Entry 3EN6 (X-ray diffraction, 2.39 A resolution); this record covers chain A.

# Chain A
Molecule: Proto-oncogene tyrosine-protein kinase Src
Organism: Gallus gallus
Notes: EC 2.7.10.2; fragment: kinase domain
Reference sequence: P00523 (SRC_CHICK); residue numbers follow UniProt; this construct covers 251-533
Amino-acid sequence (286 residues; each row starts with the number of its first residue):
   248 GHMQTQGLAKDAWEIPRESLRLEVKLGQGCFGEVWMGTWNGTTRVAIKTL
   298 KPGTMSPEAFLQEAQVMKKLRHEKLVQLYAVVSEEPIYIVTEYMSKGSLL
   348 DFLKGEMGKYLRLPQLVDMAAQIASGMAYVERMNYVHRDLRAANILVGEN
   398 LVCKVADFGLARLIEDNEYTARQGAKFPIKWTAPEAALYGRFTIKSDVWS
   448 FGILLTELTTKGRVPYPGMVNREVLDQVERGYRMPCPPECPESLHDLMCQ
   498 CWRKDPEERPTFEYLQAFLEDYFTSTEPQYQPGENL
Not modelled in the structure: 248-259, 276-278, 298-311, 404-424
Differences from the reference sequence: expression tag (248-250)
UniProt features mapped onto this chain:
  - active site: Asp386 (Proton acceptor)
  - binding site (ATP): Leu273 to Val281, Lys295
  - modified residue: Tyr416 (Phosphotyrosine), Tyr436 (Phosphotyrosine), Cys498 (S-nitrosocysteine), Tyr527 (Phosphotyrosine)
From the paper describing this entry:
  - binding site for the ligand KS5: Thr338
  - conformationally variable residues (order/disorder transition): Glu310
  - catalytic residues: Lys295 (citing earlier work)
  - mutagenesis - T338I: decreased binding to compounds in our panel

# Overview
UniProt lists active-site residue Asp386 and 10 ATP-binding residues. From the paper: the catalytic residue
Lys295; T338I reduces binding to compounds in our panel.
Chain A is Proto-oncogene tyrosine-protein kinase Src (Gallus gallus); the structure, Targeted
polypharmacology: crystal structure of the c-Src kinase domain in complex with PP102, a multitargeted kinase
..., was determined by X-ray diffraction, deposited together with 2V4L, 3EN4, 3EN5, 3EN7 and 3ENE.
